Entry 3L35 (X-ray diffraction, 1.55 A resolution); this record covers chains B and K of the 6 polymer chains in the assembly.

# Chain B
Protein: GP41 N-peptide
Amino-acid sequence (47 residues; numbered 0 to 46; the number before each row is that of its first residue; numbering starts at 0):
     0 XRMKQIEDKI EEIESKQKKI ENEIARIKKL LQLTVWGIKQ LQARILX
Modified / non-standard residues: ACE (acetyl group) at position 0; NH2 (amino group) at position 46

# Chain K
Protein: HIV entry inhibitor PIE12
Amino-acid sequence (18 residues; each row starts with the number of its first residue; numbering starts at 0):
     0 XKGHPCDYPE WQWLCELX
Modified / non-standard residues: ACE (acetyl group) at position 0, NH2 (amino group) at position 17; K1 (D-lysine; DLY); H3 (D-histidine; DHI); P4, P8 (D-proline; DPR); C5, C14 (D-cysteine; DCY); D6 (D-aspartic acid; DAS); Y7 (D-tyrosine; DTY); E9, E15 (D-glutamic acid; DGL); W10, W12 (D-tryptophan; DTR); Q11 (D-glutamine; DGN); L13, L16 (D-leucine; DLE)
Disulfide bonds: C5-C14

# How chain B and chain K interact
Pairs across the interface (20):
  L29(B) - L16(K)
  L29(B) - NH2_17(K)
  L32(B) - H3(K)
  L32(B) - P4(K)
  L32(B) - L13(K)
  L32(B) - NH2_17(K)
  W35(B) - ACE_0(K)  hydrogen bond (side chain-backbone)
  W35(B) - K1(K)
  W35(B) - G2(K)  hydrogen bond (side chain-backbone)
  W35(B) - H3(K)
  W35(B) - P4(K)
  W35(B) - Y7(K)
  W35(B) - W10(K)
  G36(B) - W10(K)
  K38(B) - ACE_0(K)
  Q39(B) - ACE_0(K)
  Q39(B) - K1(K)  hydrogen bond (side chain-backbone)
  Q39(B) - Y7(K)
  Q39(B) - W10(K)
  R43(B) - W10(K)
Interface residues without a listed pair, chain B (8 interface residues in all): L40
Interface residues without a listed pair, chain K (11 interface residues in all): C14

# Overview
8 residues of chain B and 11 residues of chain K are in contact; the contacts include 3 hydrogen bonds. Polar
contacts include W35(B)-ACE_0(K), W35(B)-G2(K) and Q39(B)-K1(K).
Chain B is GP41 N-peptide and chain K is HIV entry inhibitor PIE12; the structure, PIE12 D-peptide against HIV
entry, was determined by X-ray diffraction together with 3MGN, 3L36 and 3L37 from the same study.
